Entry 5ON4 (X-ray diffraction, 2.30 A resolution); this record covers chain A.

== Chain A ==
Molecule: Nickel-binding periplasmic protein
Source organism: Escherichia coli (strain K12)
UniProtKB: P33590 (NIKA_ECOLI); residues 1-502 here correspond to UniProt positions 23-524 (UniProt number = residue number + 22)
Amino-acid sequence (502 residues; row label = number of the first residue in the row):
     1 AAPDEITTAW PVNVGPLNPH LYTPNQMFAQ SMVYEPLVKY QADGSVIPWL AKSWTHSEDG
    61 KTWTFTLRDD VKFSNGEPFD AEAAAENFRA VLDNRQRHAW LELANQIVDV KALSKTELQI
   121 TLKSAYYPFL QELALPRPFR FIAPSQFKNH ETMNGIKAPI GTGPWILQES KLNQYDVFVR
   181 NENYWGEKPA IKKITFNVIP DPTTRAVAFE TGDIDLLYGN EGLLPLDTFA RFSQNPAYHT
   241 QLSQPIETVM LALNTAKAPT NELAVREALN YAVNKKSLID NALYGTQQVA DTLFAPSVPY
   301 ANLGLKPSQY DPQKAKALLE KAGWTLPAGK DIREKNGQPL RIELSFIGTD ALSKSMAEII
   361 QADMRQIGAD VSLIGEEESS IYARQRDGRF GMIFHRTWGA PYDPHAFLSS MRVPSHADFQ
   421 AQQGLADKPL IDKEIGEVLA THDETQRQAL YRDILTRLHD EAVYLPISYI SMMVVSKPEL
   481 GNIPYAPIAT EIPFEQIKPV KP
Not modelled in the structure: 1, 500-502
Residues lining bound ligands: 9YK (2-[2-[[2,3-bis(oxidanyl)phenyl]methyl-(2-hydroxy-2-oxoethyl)amino]ethyl-[(2-methylsulfanylphenyl)methyl]amino]ethanoic acid): Tyr-22, Thr-23, Met-27, Arg-97, Trp-100, Arg-137, His-395, Trp-398, Tyr-402, His-416

== Summary ==
Ligands of chain A: compound 9YK.
Chain A is Nickel-binding periplasmic protein (Escherichia coli (strain K12)); the structure, Crystal
structure of NikA in complex with Fe-L1 (N-(2-hydroxybenzyl)-N'-(2-thiomethylbenzyl)-N,N'-ethylenediamine
diacetic acid), was determined by X-ray diffraction, deposited together with 5ON0, 5ON1, 5ON5, 5ON8 and 5ON9.
